PDB entry 7PKN | electron microscopy, 3.20 A resolution | chains H and K of the 11 polymer chains in the assembly

Chain H:
Molecule: Centromere protein H
Source organism: Homo sapiens
UniProt: Q9H3R5 (CENPH_HUMAN); residues 1-247 here = UniProt positions 1-247
Sequence (247 residues; each row starts with the number of its first residue):
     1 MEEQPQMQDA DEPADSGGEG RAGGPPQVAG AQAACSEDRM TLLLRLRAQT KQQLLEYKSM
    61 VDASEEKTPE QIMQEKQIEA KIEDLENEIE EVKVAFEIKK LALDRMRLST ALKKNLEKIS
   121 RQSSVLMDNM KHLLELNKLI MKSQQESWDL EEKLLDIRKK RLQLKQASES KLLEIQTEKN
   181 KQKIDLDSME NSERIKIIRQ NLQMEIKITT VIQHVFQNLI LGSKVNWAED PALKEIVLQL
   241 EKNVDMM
Disordered / not traced: 1-34, 66-74, 183-247
Curated features (UniProtKB/Swiss-Prot):
  - modified residue: Met-1 (N-acetylmethionine), Ser-16 (Phosphoserine), Thr-68 (Phosphothreonine)
  - cross-link: Lys-67 (Glycyl lysine isopeptide (Lys-Gly) (interchain with G-Cter in SUMO2))

Chain K:
Molecule: Centromere protein K
Source organism: Homo sapiens
UniProt: Q9BS16 (CENPK_HUMAN); residue numbers follow UniProt; this construct covers 1-269
Sequence (269 residues; each row starts with the number of its first residue):
     1 MNQEDLDPDS TTDVGDVTNT EEELIRECEE MWKDMEECQN KLSLIGTETL TDSNAQLSLL
    61 IMQVKCLTAE LSQWQKKTPE TIPLTEDVLI TLGKEEFQKL RQDLEMVLST KESKNEKLKE
   121 DLEREQRWLD EQQQIMESLN VLHSELKNKV ETFSESRIFN ELKTKMLNIK EYKEKLLSTL
   181 GEFLEDHFPL PDRSVKKKKK NIQESSVNLI TLHEMLEILI NRLFDVPHDP YVKISDSFWP
   241 PYVELLLRNG IALRHPEDPT RIRLEAFHQ
Disordered / not traced: 1-18, 150-269
Curated features (UniProtKB/Swiss-Prot):
  - site: Glu-96, Phe-97 (Breakpoint for translocation to form KMT2A/MLL1-CENPK oncogene)

Chain H / chain K interface:
Pairs across the interface - 89 pairs, chain H then chain K:
  Arg-39(H) with Glu-21(K), salt bridge
  Leu-43(H) with Glu-21(K)
  Arg-47(H) with Leu-24(K); Glu-27(K), salt bridge; Ile-82(K)
  Thr-50(H) with Met-31(K); Met-35(K)
  Lys-51(H) with Met-31(K)
  Gln-53(H) with Met-35(K)
  Leu-54(H) with Met-35(K)
  Leu-55(H) with Lys-77(K)
  Tyr-57(H) with Met-35(K), hydrophobic; Cys-38(K), hydrophobic
  Lys-58(H) with Gln-73(K)
  Ser-59(H) with Ala-69(K)
  Met-60(H) with Leu-42(K), hydrophobic; Cys-66(K), hydrophobic
  Val-61(H) with Cys-38(K), hydrophobic; Leu-42(K), hydrophobic
  Asp-62(H) with Ala-69(K); Gln-73(K), hydrogen bond
  Ala-63(H) with Cys-66(K), hydrophobic; Ala-69(K)
  Glu-65(H) with Lys-41(K), salt bridge
  Ile-78(H) with Val-64(K), hydrophobic
  Ile-82(H) with Val-64(K), hydrophobic; Leu-67(K), hydrophobic
  Leu-85(H) with Leu-67(K), hydrophobic; Thr-68(K); Leu-71(K), hydrophobic
  Glu-88(H) with Leu-71(K)
  Ile-89(H) with Leu-67(K), hydrophobic; Trp-74(K)
  Phe-96(H) with Trp-74(K), hydrophobic; Thr-78(K); Pro-79(K)
  Arg-105(H) with Glu-96(K), salt bridge
  Arg-107(H) with Thr-81(K); Ile-82(K); Pro-83(K); Leu-84(K)
  Leu-108(H) with Leu-89(K)
  Ala-111(H) with Leu-89(K), hydrophobic
  Leu-112(H) with Ile-90(K), hydrophobic
  Asn-115(H) with Glu-86(K)
  Leu-126(H) with Lys-94(K)
  Asn-129(H) with Arg-101(K), hydrogen bond
  His-132(H) with Arg-101(K), hydrogen bond
  Leu-133(H) with Leu-100(K), hydrophobic; Arg-101(K); Leu-104(K), hydrophobic
  Leu-136(H) with Leu-104(K), hydrophobic; Leu-108(K), hydrophobic
  Asn-137(H) with Leu-104(K)
  Leu-139(H) with Leu-108(K), hydrophobic
  Ile-140(H) with Leu-104(K), hydrophobic
  Ser-143(H) with Lys-111(K); Asn-115(K), hydrogen bond (backbone-side chain)
  Gln-144(H) with Lys-111(K)
  Glu-146(H) with Asn-115(K), hydrogen bond
  Ser-147(H) with Lys-111(K); Lys-114(K); Asn-115(K), hydrogen bond
  Leu-150(H) with Asn-115(K); Leu-118(K), hydrophobic; Lys-119(K); Leu-122(K), hydrophobic
  Leu-154(H) with Leu-118(K), hydrophobic; Leu-122(K), hydrophobic; Glu-125(K)
  Ile-157(H) with Leu-122(K), hydrophobic; Gln-126(K)
  Arg-158(H) with Glu-125(K), salt bridge
  Arg-161(H) with Glu-125(K), salt bridge; Trp-128(K); Leu-129(K); Gln-132(K), hydrogen bond
  Leu-164(H) with Leu-129(K), hydrophobic; Gln-133(K); Met-136(K), hydrophobic
  Lys-165(H) with Gln-132(K)
  Ser-168(H) with Met-136(K)
  Lys-171(H) with Leu-139(K); Asn-140(K); His-143(K)
  Leu-172(H) with Leu-139(K), hydrophobic
  Glu-174(H) with His-143(K), salt bridge
  Ile-175(H) with His-143(K); Leu-146(K), hydrophobic
Other interface residues (no listed pair), chain H (61 interface residues in all): Met-40, Glu-86, Val-92, Lys-93, Lys-114, Glu-151, Lys-153, Lys-160, Glu-178
Other interface residues (no listed pair), chain K (63 interface residues in all): Cys-28, Trp-32, Asp-34, Leu-57, Leu-60, Gln-63, Lys-65, Glu-70, Glu-80, Val-88, Phe-97, Glu-105, Val-107, Asp-121

In short:
Chain H and chain K form an interface of 61 and 63 residues respectively, with 7 hydrogen bonds and 7 salt
bridges. Among the polar pairs are Arg-39(H)/Glu-21(K), Arg-47(H)/Glu-27(K) and Glu-65(H)/Lys-41(K).
Chain H is Centromere protein H and chain K is Centromere protein K, both from Homo sapiens; the structure,
Structure of the human CCAN deltaCT complex, was determined by electron microscopy together with 7PB4, 7PB8,
7PII, 7R5R, 7R5S, 7R5V, 7YWX and 7YYH from the same study.
